Entry 5ZUX (solution NMR); this record covers chains A and C of the 3 polymer chains in the assembly.

== Chain A ==
Name: Rok
Organism: Bacillus subtilis subsp. subtilis str. 168
Notes: fragment: DNA-binding domain
Amino-acid sequence (92 residues; each row starts with the number of its first residue):
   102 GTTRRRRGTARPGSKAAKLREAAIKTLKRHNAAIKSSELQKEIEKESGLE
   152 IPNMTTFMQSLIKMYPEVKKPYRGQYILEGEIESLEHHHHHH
Reported in the primary citation:
  - binding site for the 18-nt DNA strand (chain C): Arg106, Arg107, Arg108, Ala111, Thr157, Arg174
  - binding site for the 18-nt DNA strand: Arg105, Gly109, Thr110, Arg112
  - mutagenesis - K116A, K136A, N154D, K164A, K171A (5.6-fold), R174A (4.8-fold): decreased binding to Seq1 DNA
  - mutagenesis - N154A, N154Q, N154S: abolished stability
  - contacts within the chain: Asn154-Thr157 (hydrogen bond)
  - mutagenesis - N154D: unchanged stability
  - mutagenesis - K116A, K136A, K164A (30.9 +/- 2.9 uM), K171A (5.6-fold): decreased binding to the 18-nt DNA strand (chain C)
  - specificity-determining residues: Asn154, Thr156 (proposed by the authors, not directly observed)

== Chain C ==
Molecule: 18-nt DNA strand
Sequence (18 nucleotides; row label = number of the first residue in the row):
    19 CTAATAACTAGTTATTAG

== Chain A / chain C interface ==
Pairs across the interface (24):
  Arg106(A) - DA21(C)  phosphate contact
  Arg107(A) - DA22(C)  sugar contact
  Arg107(A) - DT23(C)  phosphate contact
  Arg108(A) - DT20(C)  base contact
  Arg108(A) - DA21(C)  sugar contact
  Gly109(A) - DA21(C)  base contact
  Gly109(A) - DA22(C)  base contact
  Gly109(A) - DT23(C)  sugar contact
  Thr110(A) - DA22(C)  base contact
  Thr110(A) - DT23(C)  sugar contact
  Ala111(A) - DT23(C)  base contact
  Ala111(A) - DA24(C)  sugar contact
  Asn154(A) - DA25(C)  base contact
  Thr156(A) - DC26(C)  base contact
  Thr156(A) - DT27(C)  sugar contact
  Thr157(A) - DA25(C)  base contact
  Gln160(A) - DC26(C)  phosphate contact
  Gln160(A) - DT27(C)  phosphate contact
  Lys164(A) - DC26(C)  phosphate contact
  Lys171(A) - DT27(C)  phosphate contact
  Lys171(A) - DA28(C)  phosphate contact
  Tyr173(A) - DA28(C)  phosphate contact
  Arg174(A) - DT27(C)  base contact
  Arg174(A) - DA28(C)  base contact
Other interface residues (no listed pair), chain A (16 interface residues in all): Pro113, Pro172

== In short ==
16 residues of chain A and 9 residues of chain C are in contact. The paper reports a binding site for the
18-nt DNA strand (chain C) at Arg106(A), Arg107(A) and Arg108(A) among others; K116A, K136A and N154D of chain
A, among others, reduce binding to Seq1 DNA; 9 substitutions were tested in all.
Here chain A is Rok (Bacillus subtilis subsp. subtilis str. 168) and chain C is an 18-nt DNA strand. Entry
5ZUX (Solution Structure of the DNA complex of the C-terminal Domain of Rok) was determined by solution NMR.
